Entry 1RCX (X-ray diffraction, 2.40 A resolution); this record covers chains L and S of the 16 polymer chains in the assembly.

Chain L:
Molecule: Ribulose bisphosphate carboxylase/oxygenase
Source organism: Spinacia oleracea
Notes: EC 4.1.1.39
Reference sequence: P00875 (RBL_SPIOL); residues 1-475 here = UniProt positions 1-475
Amino-acid sequence (475 residues; each row starts with the number of its first residue):
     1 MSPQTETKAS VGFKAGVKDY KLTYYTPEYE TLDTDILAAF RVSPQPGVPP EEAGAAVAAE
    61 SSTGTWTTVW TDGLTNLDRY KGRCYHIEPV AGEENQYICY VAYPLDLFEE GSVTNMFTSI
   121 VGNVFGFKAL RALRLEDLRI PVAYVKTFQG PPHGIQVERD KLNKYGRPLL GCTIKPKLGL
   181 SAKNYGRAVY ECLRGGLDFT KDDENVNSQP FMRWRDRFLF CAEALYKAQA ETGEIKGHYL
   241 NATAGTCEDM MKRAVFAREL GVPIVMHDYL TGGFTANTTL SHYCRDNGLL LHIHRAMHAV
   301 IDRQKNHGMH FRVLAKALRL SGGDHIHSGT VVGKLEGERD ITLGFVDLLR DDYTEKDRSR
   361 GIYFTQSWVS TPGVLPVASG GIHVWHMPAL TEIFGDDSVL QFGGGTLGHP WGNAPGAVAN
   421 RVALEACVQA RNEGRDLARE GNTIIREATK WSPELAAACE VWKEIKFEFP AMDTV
Not modelled in the structure: 1-8
Ligand contacts:
  - ribulose-1,5-diphosphate (RUB), molecule 1: T65, W66, N123
  - ribulose-1,5-diphosphate (RUB), molecule 2: T173, K175, K177, K201, D203, E204, H294, R295, H298, H327, G329, K334, L335, V377, S379, G380, G381, Q401, F402, G403, G404
UniProt features mapped onto this chain:
  - active site (Proton acceptor): K175, H294
  - binding site (substrate): T65, N123, T173, K177, E204, H294, R295, H327, K334, S379, G381, G403, G404
  - binding site (Mg(2+)): K201, D203, E204
  - site: K14 (Not N6-methylated), K334 (Transition state stabilizer)
  - modified residue: P3 (N-acetylproline), K201 (N6-carboxylysine)

Chain S:
Molecule: Ribulose bisphosphate carboxylase/oxygenase
Source organism: Spinacia oleracea
Notes: EC 4.1.1.39
Reference sequence: P00870 (RBS1_SPIOL); residues 1-123 here correspond to UniProt positions 58-180 (UniProt number = residue number + 57)
Amino-acid sequence (123 residues; each row starts with the number of its first residue):
     1 MQVWPILNLK KYETLSYLPP LTTDQLARQV DYLLNNKWVP CLEFETDHGF VYREHHNSPG
    61 YYDGRYWTMW KLPMFGCTDP AQVLNELEEC KKEYPNAFIR IIGFDSNREV QCISFIAYKP
   121 AGY
Differences from the reference sequence: conflict Q2 (Lys59 in P00870), I6 (Thr63 in P00870), L7 (Gln64 in P00870), L9 (Met66 in P00870), K11 (Arg68 in P00870), E109 (Gln166 in P00870), I113 (Val170 in P00870)

How chain L and chain S interact:
Residue-residue contacts (76):
  Q156(L) with R108(S); E109(S); V110(S)
  K161(L) with G60(S); Y62(S); R65(S), hydrogen bond (backbone-side chain)
  N163(L) with E13(S)
  K164(L) with E13(S), salt bridge
  Y165(L) with T14(S), hydrogen bond (backbone-side chain); Q111(S)
  G166(L) with T14(S); C112(S)
  R167(L) with E13(S), salt bridge; T14(S), hydrogen bond
  R194(L) with W4(S), hydrogen bond (side chain-backbone); P5(S), hydrogen bond (side chain-backbone); I6(S)
  G195(L) with Y17(S)
  G196(L) with Y17(S)
  Y226(L) with R53(S), hydrogen bond
  Q229(L) with V51(S); Y62(S)
  A230(L) with K10(S), hydrogen bond (backbone-side chain)
  E231(L) with I6(S); K10(S), hydrogen bond (backbone-side chain)
  T232(L) with K10(S); K11(S), hydrogen bond (backbone-backbone)
  G233(L) with K10(S); F50(S)
  E234(L) with K11(S); Y12(S); E13(S), hydrogen bond (side chain-backbone); S16(S)
  I235(L) with V51(S), hydrophobic; Y62(S), hydrophobic
  R258(L) with S58(S); P59(S)
  G261(L) with R53(S), hydrogen bond (backbone-side chain); N57(S); P59(S)
  V262(L) with P59(S)
  P263(L) with Y62(S)
  N287(L) with P59(S)
  G288(L) with P59(S)
  L289(L) with P59(S), hydrophobic
  D397(L) with R108(S), salt bridge
  P410(L) with M1(S)
  W411(L) with M1(S); Q2(S)
  A414(L) with W4(S), hydrophobic
  P415(L) with Q2(S)
  V418(L) with W4(S)
  R421(L) with E13(S), hydrogen bond (side chain-backbone); S16(S); Y17(S)
  V422(L) with Y17(S)
  E425(L) with E13(S); T14(S); L15(S), hydrogen bond (side chain-backbone); S16(S); Y17(S), hydrogen bond (side chain-backbone); L18(S)
  A426(L) with L18(S)
  Q429(L) with L18(S); L21(S); Q25(S)
  R431(L) with Y32(S)
  N432(L) with R28(S); Q29(S), hydrogen bond; Y32(S)
  E433(L) with Q25(S); R28(S), salt bridge
  W451(L) with Y17(S); L18(S), hydrophobic; P19(S)
  E454(L) with W4(S)
Interface residues without a listed pair, chain L (50 interface residues in all): I155, R159, D160, Y190, D198, K236, D396, V428, P453
Interface residues without a listed pair, chain S (37 interface residues in all): L9, R100, S114

Summary:
Chain L and chain S form an interface of 50 and 37 residues respectively; the contacts include 15 hydrogen
bonds and 4 salt bridges. Polar pairs include K164(L)-E13(S), R167(L)-E13(S) and D397(L)-R108(S). Chain L
binds ribulose-1,5-diphosphate.
Here chain L is Ribulose bisphosphate carboxylase/oxygenase and chain S is Ribulose bisphosphate
carboxylase/oxygenase, both from Spinacia oleracea. Entry 1RCX (Non-activated spinach rubisco in complex with
its substrate ribulose-1,5-bisphosphate) was determined by X-ray diffraction together with 1RXO from the same
study.
